Entry 3BK9 (X-ray diffraction, 2.15 A resolution); this record covers chains B and D of the 4 polymer chains in the assembly.

Chain B (and D):
Molecule: Tryptophan 2,3-dioxygenase
Organism: Xanthomonas campestris pv. campestris
Notes: EC 1.13.11.11; chain D of this document is another copy of the same molecule, construct and numbering; everything in this record applies to it too
UniProtKB: Q8PDA8 (Q8PDA8_XANCP); residue numbers follow UniProt; this construct covers 1-298
Amino-acid sequence (306 residues; each row starts with the number of its first residue):
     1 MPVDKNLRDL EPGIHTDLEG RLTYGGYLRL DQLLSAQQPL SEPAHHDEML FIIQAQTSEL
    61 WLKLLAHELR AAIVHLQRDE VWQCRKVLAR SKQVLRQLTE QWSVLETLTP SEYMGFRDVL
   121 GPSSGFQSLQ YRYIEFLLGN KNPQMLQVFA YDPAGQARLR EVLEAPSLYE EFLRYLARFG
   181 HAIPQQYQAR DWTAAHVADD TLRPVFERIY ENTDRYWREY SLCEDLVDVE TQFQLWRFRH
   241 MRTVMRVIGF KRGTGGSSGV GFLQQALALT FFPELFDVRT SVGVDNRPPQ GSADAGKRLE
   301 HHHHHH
Disordered / not traced: 1-6, 287-306 (chain D: 1-21, 284-306)
Construct notes: engineered mutation A55 (His in Q8PDA8); expression tag (299-306)
Ion coordination: heme Fe near H240 (its only coordinating residue here)
Residues lining bound ligands:
  - heme (HEM): F51, Q54, A55, S58, W102, L105, L108, Y113, S124, G125, F126, Y131, R132, W236, H240, T243, V244, V247, I248, G253, T254, G255, G256, S257, G259, F262, L263, A266
  - tryptophan (TRP), molecule 1: Y24, Y27, L28
  - tryptophan (TRP), molecule 2: F51, A55, Y113, R117, L120, S123, S124, I248, G253, T254
  - tryptophan (TRP), molecule 3: W82, K86, A89
  - tryptophan (TRP), molecule 4: R85, K92, Y220, S221, E224, D225, D228
UniProt features mapped onto this chain:
  - binding site (substrate): Y113, R117, T254
  - binding site (heme): H240

Interface between chain B and chain D:
Residue-residue contacts - 61 pairs, chain B then chain D:
  E100(B) with E100(D)
  E106(B) with T231(D)
  T109(B) with Y220(D), hydrogen bond; E224(D)
  P110(B) with Y210(D), hydrophobic; R279(D); V282(D), hydrophobic
  S111(B) with Y210(D), hydrogen bond (side chain-backbone)
  M114(B) with V282(D)
  Y210(B) with P110(D), hydrophobic; S111(D), hydrogen bond (backbone-side chain)
  Y220(B) with T109(D), hydrogen bond; E112(D)
  E224(B) with T109(D); R246(D), salt bridge
  V227(B) with R246(D)
  D228(B) with R246(D), salt bridge
  T231(B) with E106(D); R246(D)
  Q234(B) with F238(D); R242(D)
  L235(B) with L235(D), hydrophobic; F238(D), hydrophobic; R239(D)
  F238(B) with Q234(D); L235(D), hydrophobic; F238(D), hydrophobic
  R242(B) with T231(D); Q234(D); F276(D)
  M245(B) with F276(D); R279(D)
  R246(B) with E224(D), salt bridge; V227(D); D228(D), salt bridge; T231(D); R279(D), hydrogen bond (backbone-side chain)
  V247(B) with R279(D)
  I248(B) with R279(D)
  G249(B) with R279(D)
  K251(B) with R279(D), hydrogen bond (side chain-backbone); T280(D), hydrogen bond (side chain-backbone); S281(D); V282(D), hydrogen bond (side chain-backbone)
  F276(B) with R242(D); M245(D)
  R279(B) with P110(D); M245(D); R246(D), hydrogen bond (side chain-backbone); V247(D); I248(D); G249(D); K251(D), hydrogen bond (backbone-side chain)
  T280(B) with K251(D)
  V282(B) with P110(D), hydrophobic; M114(D)
  G283(B) with S111(D); M114(D)
  V284(B) with S111(D); M114(D)
  D285(B) with S111(D)
Also at the interface, not in a pair above, chain B (34 interface residues in all): E112, E230, R239, F250, L267
Also at the interface, not in a pair above, chain D (34 interface residues in all): G115, E230, F250, L267, G283

In short:
The chain B/chain D interface involves 34 residues from each chain, with 10 hydrogen bonds and 4 salt bridges.
Polar pairs include E224(B)-R246(D), D228(B)-R246(D) and T109(B)-Y220(D). Ligands of chain B: 4 copies of
tryptophan and heme.
Both chains are Tryptophan 2,3-dioxygenase (Xanthomonas campestris pv. campestris). Entry 3BK9 (H55A mutant of
tryptophan 2,3-dioxygenase from Xanthomonas campestris) was determined by X-ray diffraction.
